7TF9 - chains B and C of the 28 polymer chains in the assembly; structure by electron microscopy, 2.61 A resolution.

Chain B (and C):
Name: Glutamine synthetase
From: Listeria monocytogenes
Notes: EC 6.3.1.2; chain C of this document is another copy of the same molecule, construct and numbering; everything in this record applies to it too
UniProt: A0A5D5GA79 (A0A5D5GA79_LISMN); residue numbers follow UniProt; this construct covers 1-444
Sequence (464 residues; row label = number of the first residue in the row; numbers below 1 keep their minus sign (Met-19 is residue -19)):
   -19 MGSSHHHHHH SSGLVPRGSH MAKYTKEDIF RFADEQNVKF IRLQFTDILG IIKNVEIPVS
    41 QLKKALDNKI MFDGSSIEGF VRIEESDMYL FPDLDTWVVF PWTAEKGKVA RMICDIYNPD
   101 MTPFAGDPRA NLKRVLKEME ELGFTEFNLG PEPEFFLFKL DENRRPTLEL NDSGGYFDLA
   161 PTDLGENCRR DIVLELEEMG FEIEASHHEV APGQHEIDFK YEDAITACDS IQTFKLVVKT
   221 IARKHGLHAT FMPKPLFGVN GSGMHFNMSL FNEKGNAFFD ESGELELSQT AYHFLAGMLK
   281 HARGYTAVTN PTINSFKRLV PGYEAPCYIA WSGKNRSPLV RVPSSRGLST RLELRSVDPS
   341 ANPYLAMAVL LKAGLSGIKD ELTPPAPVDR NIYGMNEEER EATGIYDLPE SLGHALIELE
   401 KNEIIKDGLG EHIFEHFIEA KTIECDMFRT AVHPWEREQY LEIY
Disordered / not traced: -19 to 1
Differences from the reference sequence: initiating methionine (-19); expression tag (-18 to 0); conflict Asn402 (Asp in A0A5D5GA79)
Bound ions: Mg2+ site 1: Glu132, Glu333; Mg2+ site 2: Glu134, Glu189, Glu196
Ligand contacts: glutamine (GLN): Glu134, Tyr156, Glu189, Val190, Gln194, Asn240, Gly241, Ser242, Gly243, His245, Arg298, Tyr303, Glu304, Ala305, Arg335

How chain B and chain C interact:
Contacting residue pairs - 54 pairs, chain B then chain C:
  Tyr156(B) - Lys33(C)  hydrogen bond (backbone-side chain)
  Tyr156(B) - Asp53(C)  hydrogen bond
  Tyr156(B) - Ser56(C)
  Tyr156(B) - Arg62(C)
  Phe157(B) - Lys33(C)
  Phe157(B) - Asn34(C)  hydrogen bond (backbone-backbone)
  Phe157(B) - Val35(C)  hydrophobic
  Phe157(B) - Asp53(C)
  Phe157(B) - Ser56(C)
  Asp158(B) - Ile31(C)
  Asp158(B) - Lys33(C)
  Asp158(B) - Asn34(C)
  Leu159(B) - Arg22(C)
  Leu159(B) - Ile32(C)
  Leu159(B) - Asn34(C)
  Thr162(B) - Arg22(C)
  Asp163(B) - Arg22(C)  salt bridge
  Asp163(B) - Phe80(C)
  Asp163(B) - Trp82(C)  hydrogen bond
  Leu164(B) - Trp82(C)
  Leu164(B) - Thr220(C)
  Leu164(B) - Lys224(C)
  Asn167(B) - Arg22(C)
  Arg169(B) - Glu36(C)  salt bridge
  Arg170(B) - Phe20(C)
  Arg170(B) - Arg22(C)
  Val173(B) - Phe20(C)  hydrophobic
  Leu174(B) - Lys19(C)
  Leu174(B) - Lys86(C)
  Glu177(B) - Pro38(C)
  Glu177(B) - Ser40(C)  hydrogen bond
  Ile183(B) - Pro38(C)
  Ile183(B) - Gln41(C)
  Glu184(B) - Ile37(C)
  Glu184(B) - Pro38(C)
  Glu184(B) - Gln41(C)
  Glu184(B) - Lys44(C)  salt bridge
  Ala185(B) - Glu36(C)
  Ala185(B) - Ile37(C)  hydrophobic
  Ser186(B) - Phe20(C)
  Ser186(B) - Glu36(C)  hydrogen bond (backbone-backbone)
  Lys200(B) - Gln41(C)  hydrogen bond
  Glu304(B) - Arg62(C)  salt bridge
  Lys314(B) - Glu64(C)  salt bridge
  Lys314(B) - Glu65(C)
  Lys314(B) - Ser66(C)
  Asn315(B) - Glu64(C)
  Arg316(B) - Ile63(C)
  Arg316(B) - Glu64(C)
  Arg321(B) - Asp67(C)  salt bridge
  Pro323(B) - Asp67(C)
  Ser324(B) - Asp67(C)
  Ser324(B) - Pro99(C)
  Arg335(B) - Glu65(C)  salt bridge
Interface residues without a listed pair, chain B (28 interface residues in all): His187, Val190
Interface residues without a listed pair, chain C (32 interface residues in all): Met51, Phe52, Val89, Leu216

In short:
The interface between chain B and chain C involves 28 residues on one side and 32 on the other, with 7
hydrogen bonds and 7 salt bridges. Polar pairs include Asp163(B)-Arg22(C), Arg169(B)-Glu36(C) and
Glu184(B)-Lys44(C). Ligands of chain B: glutamine.
Both chains are Glutamine synthetase (Listeria monocytogenes). Entry 7TF9 (L. monocytogenes GS(14)-Q-GlnR
peptide) was determined by electron microscopy together with 7TEA, 7TEC, 7TF6, 7TFA, 7TFB and 7TFC from the
same study.
